Entry 3UAK (X-ray diffraction, 3.23 A resolution); this record covers chains A and B.

[Chain A (and B)]
Molecule: De Novo designed cysteine esterase ECH14
From: synthetic construct
Notes: chain B of this document is another copy of the same molecule, construct and numbering; everything in this record applies to it too
Sequence (406 residues; numbered 1 to 406; the number before each row is that of its first residue):
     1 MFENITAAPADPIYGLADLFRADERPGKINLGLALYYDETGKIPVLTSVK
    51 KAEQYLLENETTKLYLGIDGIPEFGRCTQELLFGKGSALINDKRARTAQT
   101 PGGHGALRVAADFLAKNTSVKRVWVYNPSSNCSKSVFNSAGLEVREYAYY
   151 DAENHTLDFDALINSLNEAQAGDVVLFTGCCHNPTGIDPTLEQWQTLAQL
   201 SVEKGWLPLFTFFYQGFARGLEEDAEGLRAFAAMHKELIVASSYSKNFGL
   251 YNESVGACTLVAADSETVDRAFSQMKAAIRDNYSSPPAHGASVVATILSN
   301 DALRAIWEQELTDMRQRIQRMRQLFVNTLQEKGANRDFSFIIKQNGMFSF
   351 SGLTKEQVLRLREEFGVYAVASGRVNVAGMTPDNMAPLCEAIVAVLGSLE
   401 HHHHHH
Disordered / not traced: 397-406
Modified / non-standard residues: Mse1, Mse234, Mse275, Mse314, Mse321, Mse347, Mse380, Mse385 (selenomethionine; parent Met)

[How chain A and chain B interact]
Pairs across the interface - 113 pairs, chain A then chain B:
  Mse1(A) with T118(B); S119(B); V120(B); G172(B); L207(B), hydrophobic; E237(B), hydrogen bond (backbone-side chain)
  F2(A) with F113(B), hydrophobic; L207(B), hydrophobic; E237(B), hydrogen bond (backbone-side chain); I239(B), hydrophobic; L260(B), hydrophobic; V261(B); T267(B)
  E3(A) with K236(B), salt bridge; E237(B); R270(B), hydrogen bond (backbone-side chain)
  I5(A) with N117(B); R270(B), hydrogen bond (backbone-side chain); A271(B), hydrophobic
  T6(A) with R270(B); Q274(B)
  A7(A) with R270(B); S273(B); Q274(B), hydrogen bond (backbone-side chain)
  A8(A) with S273(B); Q274(B)
  D11(A) with R280(B), salt bridge
  Y14(A) with K276(B)
  I43(A) with T61(B); T62(B)
  P44(A) with T61(B)
  V45(A) with T61(B), hydrogen bond (backbone-backbone); T62(B); K63(B)
  K50(A) with L57(B); E60(B), salt bridge
  E53(A) with L57(B); K63(B), salt bridge
  Q54(A) with L57(B)
  L57(A) with K50(B), hydrogen bond (backbone-side chain); E53(B); Q54(B); L57(B), hydrophobic
  E60(A) with K50(B), salt bridge
  T61(A) with I43(B); P44(B); V45(B), hydrogen bond (backbone-backbone)
  T62(A) with I43(B); V45(B)
  K63(A) with E53(B), salt bridge; G249(B); Y251(B), hydrogen bond (backbone-backbone); N252(B), hydrogen bond (backbone-backbone); E253(B)
  L64(A) with Y251(B), hydrophobic; N252(B), hydrogen bond (backbone-side chain)
  Y65(A) with K246(B); Y251(B), hydrogen bond (side chain-backbone); N252(B)
  L66(A) with Y14(B)
  P101(A) with Y283(B); S284(B)
  G102(A) with S284(B)
  F113(A) with F2(B), hydrophobic
  N117(A) with I5(B)
  T118(A) with Mse1(B)
  S119(A) with Mse1(B)
  V120(A) with Mse1(B), hydrophobic
  L207(A) with Mse1(B), hydrophobic
  K236(A) with E3(B), salt bridge
  E237(A) with Mse1(B), hydrogen bond (side chain-backbone); F2(B), hydrogen bond (side chain-backbone); E3(B)
  I239(A) with F2(B), hydrophobic
  K246(A) with Y65(B)
  G249(A) with K63(B)
  Y251(A) with K63(B), hydrogen bond (backbone-backbone); L64(B), hydrophobic; Y65(B), hydrogen bond (backbone-side chain)
  N252(A) with K63(B), hydrogen bond (backbone-backbone); L64(B), hydrogen bond (side chain-backbone); Y65(B); P286(B); A288(B)
  E253(A) with H289(B)
  S254(A) with S285(B)
  L260(A) with F2(B), hydrophobic
  V261(A) with F2(B)
  A262(A) with F2(B), hydrophobic
  T267(A) with F2(B); E3(B)
  R270(A) with E3(B), hydrogen bond (side chain-backbone); I5(B), hydrogen bond (side chain-backbone); T6(B); A7(B)
  A271(A) with I5(B), hydrophobic
  S273(A) with A7(B); A8(B)
  Q274(A) with I5(B); T6(B); A7(B), hydrogen bond (side chain-backbone); A8(B)
  R280(A) with D11(B), salt bridge
  N282(A) with R108(B)
  Y283(A) with Y283(B), hydrophobic
  S284(A) with P101(B); G102(B)
  S285(A) with S254(B)
  P286(A) with N252(B)
  P287(A) with P287(B), hydrophobic
  A288(A) with N252(B)
  H289(A) with E253(B); H289(B), hydrogen bond
Other interface residues (no listed pair), chain A (70 interface residues in all): P9, V49, L56, G67, D69, G105, R108, L114, G172, L238, S245, L250, K276
Other interface residues (no listed pair), chain B (70 interface residues in all): P9, L35, V49, L56, L66, G67, D69, G105, L114, S245, L250, A262, N282

[In short]
Chain A and chain B each contribute 70 residues to their interface; the contacts include 22 hydrogen bonds and
8 salt bridges. Among the polar pairs are E3(A)-K236(B), D11(A)-R280(B) and K50(A)-E60(B).
Both chains are De Novo designed cysteine esterase ECH14 (synthetic construct). Entry 3UAK (Crystal Structure
of De Novo designed cysteine esterase ECH14, Northeast Structural Genomics Consortium Target OR54) was
determined by X-ray diffraction together with 3U1V, 3U13 and 3U1O from the same study.
